PDB entry 7YFZ | electron microscopy, 3.19 A resolution | chains w and x of the 42 polymer chains in the assembly

[Chain w (and x)]
Molecule: Pam3 spike gp20
Source organism: uncultured cyanophage
Notes: chain x of this document is another copy of the same molecule, construct and numbering; everything in this record applies to it too
Chain sequence (221 residues; numbered 1 to 221; the number before each row is that of its first residue):
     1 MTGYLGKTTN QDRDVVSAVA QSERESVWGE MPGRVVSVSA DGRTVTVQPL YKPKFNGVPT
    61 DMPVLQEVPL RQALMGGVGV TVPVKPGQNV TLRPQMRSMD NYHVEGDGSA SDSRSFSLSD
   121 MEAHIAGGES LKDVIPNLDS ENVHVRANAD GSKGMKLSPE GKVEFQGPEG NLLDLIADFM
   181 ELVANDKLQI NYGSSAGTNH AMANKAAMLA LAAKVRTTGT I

[How chain w and chain x interact]
Pairs across the interface - 140 pairs, chain w then chain x:
  Val-16(w) with Val-16(x), hydrophobic; Val-19(x), hydrophobic
  Ala-20(w) with Glu-23(x)
  Arg-24(w) with Glu-23(x), salt bridge; Val-27(x); Ser-115(x); Phe-116(x)
  Glu-25(w) with Arg-97(x), hydrogen bond (backbone-side chain)
  Val-27(w) with Met-96(x)
  Trp-28(w) with Met-96(x), hydrophobic
  Gly-29(w) with Met-96(x)
  Glu-30(w) with Arg-93(x), salt bridge; Gln-95(x); Met-96(x); Glu-122(x)
  Met-31(w) with Gln-95(x), hydrogen bond (backbone-side chain); Met-96(x), hydrophobic
  Pro-32(w) with Met-99(x), hydrophobic; Tyr-102(x), hydrophobic
  Leu-50(w) with Tyr-102(x); Gly-108(x)
  Tyr-51(w) with Met-96(x); Arg-97(x), hydrogen bond
  Lys-54(w) with Ser-113(x), hydrogen bond
  Val-78(w) with Val-143(x), hydrophobic
  Val-82(w) with Met-75(x), hydrophobic; Val-78(x)
  Pro-83(w) with Val-78(x)
  Gln-88(w) with Met-75(x); Gly-76(x), hydrogen bond (side chain-backbone)
  Asn-89(w) with Met-75(x)
  Val-90(w) with Met-75(x), hydrophobic
  Arg-93(w) with Arg-93(x)
  Ile-125(w) with Ala-73(x); Leu-74(x); Met-75(x), hydrophobic
  Ala-126(w) with Arg-71(x); Gln-72(x); Ala-73(x), hydrophobic; His-124(x)
  Gly-127(w) with Arg-71(x); Glu-122(x)
  Gly-128(w) with Tyr-102(x), hydrogen bond (backbone-side chain)
  Glu-129(w) with Arg-71(x), hydrogen bond (backbone-side chain); Leu-74(x)
  Ser-130(w) with Arg-43(x), hydrogen bond (backbone-side chain); Tyr-102(x), hydrogen bond (side chain-backbone); His-103(x); Gly-106(x)
  Leu-131(w) with Arg-43(x), hydrogen bond (backbone-side chain); Thr-44(x); His-103(x)
  Lys-132(w) with His-103(x), hydrogen bond (backbone-backbone); Glu-105(x), hydrogen bond (side chain-backbone); Gly-106(x)
  Asp-133(w) with Arg-43(x), hydrogen bond (backbone-side chain)
  Val-134(w) with Arg-43(x)
  Ile-135(w) with Gly-77(x)
  Leu-138(w) with Asp-41(x); Gly-42(x); Arg-43(x)
  Asp-139(w) with Thr-81(x)
  Ser-140(w) with Pro-83(x)
  Glu-141(w) with Pro-83(x)
  Asn-142(w) with Pro-83(x); Ile-221(x)
  Val-143(w) with Thr-81(x); Pro-83(x); Arg-146(x); Ala-147(x), hydrophobic
  His-144(w) with Val-80(x); Thr-81(x), hydrogen bond (backbone-backbone)
  Val-145(w) with Gly-79(x); Val-80(x), hydrophobic
  Arg-146(w) with Gly-77(x), hydrogen bond (side chain-backbone); Val-78(x); Gly-79(x), hydrogen bond (backbone-backbone)
  Ala-147(w) with Val-78(x)
  Asn-148(w) with Gly-77(x); Val-78(x)
  Ala-149(w) with Gly-76(x); Gly-77(x); Val-78(x)
  Met-155(w) with Met-155(x), hydrophobic
  Lys-156(w) with Ile-221(x)
  Leu-157(w) with Ala-147(x), hydrophobic; Gly-154(x)
  Ser-158(w) with Ala-147(x); Ile-221(x)
  Pro-159(w) with Ala-147(x); Asn-148(x); Lys-153(x)
  Glu-160(w) with Lys-153(x); Pro-168(x)
  Gly-161(w) with Lys-153(x); Gly-167(x); Pro-168(x)
  Lys-162(w) with Thr-217(x); Thr-218(x); Thr-220(x), hydrogen bond (side chain-backbone); Ile-221(x)
  Val-163(w) with Thr-218(x), hydrogen bond (backbone-backbone); Gly-219(x); Ile-221(x)
  Glu-164(w) with Gly-219(x); Thr-220(x); Ile-221(x), hydrogen bond (side chain-backbone)
  Phe-165(w) with Phe-165(x), hydrophobic
  Asn-171(w) with Gly-219(x), hydrogen bond (side chain-backbone); Thr-220(x)
  Leu-173(w) with Leu-172(x), hydrophobic; Val-215(x); Thr-218(x); Gly-219(x)
  Asp-174(w) with Thr-220(x), hydrogen bond
  Ala-177(w) with Ala-212(x); Val-215(x), hydrophobic; Arg-216(x)
  Asp-178(w) with Arg-216(x), salt bridge
  Met-180(w) with Phe-179(x), hydrophobic; Ala-212(x), hydrophobic; Val-215(x), hydrophobic
  Glu-181(w) with Ala-212(x); Arg-216(x), salt bridge
  Val-183(w) with Met-202(x)
  Ala-184(w) with Lys-205(x); Met-208(x), hydrophobic; Leu-209(x)
  Asp-186(w) with Met-202(x)
  Lys-187(w) with His-200(x)
  Leu-188(w) with Leu-188(x), hydrophobic; His-200(x), hydrogen bond (backbone-backbone)
  Ile-190(w) with Ser-194(x); Ser-195(x); Ala-196(x); Gly-197(x); Thr-198(x); His-200(x)
  Tyr-192(w) with Ser-195(x), hydrogen bond (backbone-side chain)
  Gly-193(w) with Ser-195(x), hydrogen bond (backbone-side chain)
Interface residues without a listed pair, chain w (75 interface residues in all): Ser-17, Val-35, Val-80, Val-84, Asn-185, Asn-191
Interface residues without a listed pair, chain x (72 interface residues in all): Pro-69, Pro-94, Val-104, Asp-107, Ala-201, Leu-211

[Summary]
Chain w and chain x form an interface of 75 and 72 residues respectively, with 24 hydrogen bonds and 4 salt
bridges. Polar contacts include Arg-24(w)/Glu-23(x), Glu-30(w)/Arg-93(x) and Asp-178(w)/Arg-216(x).
Chain w and chain x are both Pam3 spike gp20 (uncultured cyanophage); the structure, Cyanophage Pam3 baseplate
proteins, was determined by electron microscopy, deposited together with 8HDR, 7YFW, 8HDS and 8HDW.
